Entry 4YM5 (X-ray diffraction, 4.00 A resolution (low resolution: residue-level contacts below are approximate; hydrogen-bond / salt-bridge calls are withheld)); this record covers chains G and I of the 10 polymer chains in the assembly.

== Chain G ==
Name: Histone H2A type 1-B/E
Source organism: Homo sapiens
UniProtKB: P04908 (H2A1B_HUMAN); residues 0-129 here correspond to UniProt positions 1-130 (UniProt number = residue number + 1)
Chain sequence (133 residues; numbered -3 to 129; the number before each row is that of its first residue; numbers below 1 keep their minus sign (Gly-3 is residue -3)):
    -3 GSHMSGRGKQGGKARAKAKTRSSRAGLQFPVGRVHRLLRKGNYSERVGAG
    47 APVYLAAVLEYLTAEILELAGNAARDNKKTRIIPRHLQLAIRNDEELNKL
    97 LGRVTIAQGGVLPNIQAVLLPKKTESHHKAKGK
Unresolved in the structure: -3 to 15, 119-129
Construct notes: expression tag (-3 to -1)
Curated features (UniProtKB/Swiss-Prot):
  - modified residue: Ser1 (N-acetylserine), Arg3 (Citrulline), Lys5 (N6-(2-hydroxyisobutyryl)lysine), Lys9 (N6-(2-hydroxyisobutyryl)lysine), Lys13 (N6-(beta-hydroxybutyryl)lysine), Lys36 (N6-(2-hydroxyisobutyryl)lysine), Lys74 (N6-(2-hydroxyisobutyryl)lysine), Lys75 (N6-(2-hydroxyisobutyryl)lysine), Lys95 (N6-(2-hydroxyisobutyryl)lysine), Gln104 (N5-methylglutamine), Lys118 (N6-(2-hydroxyisobutyryl)lysine), Lys119 (N6-crotonyllysine), Thr120 (Phosphothreonine), Lys125 (N6-crotonyllysine)
  - cross-link (Glycyl lysine isopeptide (Lys-Gly)): Lys13 (interchain with G-Cter in ubiquitin), Lys15 (interchain with G-Cter in ubiquitin), Lys119 (interchain with G-Cter in ubiquitin)

== Chain I ==
Molecule: 144 mer-DNA
Sequence (144 nucleotides; each row starts with the number of its first residue):
     1 ATCAATATCCACCTGCAGATTCTACCAAXGTGTATTTGGAAACTGCTCCA
    51 TCAAAAGGCATGTTCAGCTGAACCAGCTGAACATGCCTTTTGATGGAGCA
   101 GTTTCCAAATACACAATTGGTAGAATCTGCAGGTGGATATTGAT
Modified positions: T64 ((6-4)photoproduct) at position 29

== Interface between chain G and chain I ==
Pairs across the interface (14):
  Thr16(G) - DG119(I)
  Arg29(G) - DG120(I)
  Arg29(G) - DT121(I)
  Glu41(G) - DA111(I)
  Arg42(G) - DT110(I)
  Arg42(G) - DA111(I)
  Val43(G) - DA111(I)
  Gly44(G) - DT110(I)
  Ala45(G) - DT110(I)
  Lys75(G) - DC130(I)
  Lys75(G) - DA131(I)
  Thr76(G) - DC130(I)
  Arg77(G) - DG129(I)
  Arg77(G) - DC130(I)
Interface residues without a listed pair, chain G (12 interface residues in all): Pro26, His31
Interface residues without a listed pair, chain I (9 interface residues in all): DA109

== In short ==
The interface between chain G and chain I involves 12 residues on one side and 9 on the other.
Chain G is Histone H2A type 1-B/E (Homo sapiens) and chain I is 144 mer-DNA; the structure, Crystal structure
of the human nucleosome containing 6-4PP (inside), was determined by X-ray diffraction (same publication as
4YM6).
